PDB entry 1P78 | X-ray diffraction, 2.25 A resolution | chains C and B of the 4 polymer chains in the assembly

Chain C:
Molecule: 21-nt DNA strand
Sequence (21 nucleotides; row label = number of the first residue in the row):
     1 TGCATATCAATTTGTTGCACC
Disordered / not traced: 21

Chain B:
Protein: DNA-binding protein HU
Organism: Anabaena sp
Reference sequence: P05514 (DBH_ANASP); residue numbers follow UniProt; this construct covers 1-94
Sequence (94 residues; each row starts with the number of its first residue):
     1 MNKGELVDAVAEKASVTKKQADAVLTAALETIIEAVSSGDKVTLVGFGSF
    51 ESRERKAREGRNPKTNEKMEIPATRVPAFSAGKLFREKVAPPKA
Disordered / not traced: 93-94
Reported in the primary citation:
  - binding site for the 21-nt DNA strand: Arg-61

Chain C / chain B interface:
Pairs across the interface (11):
  DT13(C) with Arg-58(B), base contact
  DG14(C) with Arg-58(B), hydrogen bond to the sugar; Glu-59(B), hydrogen bond to the base
  DT15(C) with Gly-60(B), base contact; Arg-61(B), hydrogen bond to the base; Met-69(B), sugar contact; Ile-71(B), sugar contact
  DT16(C) with Asn-62(B), sugar contact; Pro-63(B), sugar contact; Lys-64(B), base contact
  DG17(C) with Lys-64(B), sugar contact

Summary:
5 residues of chain C and 9 residues of chain B are in contact; the contacts include 3 hydrogen bonds. Among
the polar pairs are DG14(C)/Glu-59(B), DT15(C)/Arg-61(B) and DG14(C)/Arg-58(B). From the paper: a binding site
for the 21-nt DNA strand at Arg-61(B).
Here chain C is a 21-nt DNA strand and chain B is DNA-binding protein HU (Anabaena sp). Entry 1P78 (Anabaena
HU-DNA cocrystal structure (AHU2)) was determined by X-ray diffraction (same publication as 1P51 and 1P71).
